PDB entry 3TZE | X-ray diffraction, 2.60 A resolution | chains A and B

[Chain A (and B)]
Molecule: Tryptophanyl-tRNA synthetase
Source organism: Encephalitozoon cuniculi
Notes: EC 6.1.1.2; chain B of this document is another copy of the same molecule, construct and numbering; everything in this record applies to it too
UniProt: O96771 (SYW_ENCCU); residue numbers follow UniProt; this construct covers 1-385
Chain sequence (406 residues; numbered -20 to 385; the number before each row is that of its first residue; numbers below 1 keep their minus sign (Met-20 is residue -20)):
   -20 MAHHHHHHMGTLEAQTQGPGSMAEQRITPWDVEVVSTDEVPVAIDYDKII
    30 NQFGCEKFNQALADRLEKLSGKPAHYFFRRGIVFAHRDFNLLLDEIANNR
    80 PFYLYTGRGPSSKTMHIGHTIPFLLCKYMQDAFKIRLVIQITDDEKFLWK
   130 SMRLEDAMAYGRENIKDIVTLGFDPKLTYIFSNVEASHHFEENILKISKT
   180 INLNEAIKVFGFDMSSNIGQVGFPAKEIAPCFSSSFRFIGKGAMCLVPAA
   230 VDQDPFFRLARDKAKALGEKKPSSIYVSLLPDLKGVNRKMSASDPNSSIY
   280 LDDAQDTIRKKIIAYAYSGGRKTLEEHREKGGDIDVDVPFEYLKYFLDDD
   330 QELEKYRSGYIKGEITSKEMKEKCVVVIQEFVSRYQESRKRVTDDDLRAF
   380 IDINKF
Not modelled in the structure: -20 to 18, 303-309 (chain B: -20 to 23, 267-273, 298-311, 384-385)
Construct notes: expression tag (-20 to 0); engineered mutation Thr149 (Ala in O96771)
Ion coordination: K+: Ser212, Phe215, Ile218
Residues lining bound ligands: tryptophan (TRP): Tyr84, Thr85, Gly86, Arg87, Gly88, Gln119, Thr121, Glu124, Glu206, Val226, Pro227, Ala228, Gln232, Phe236
Swiss-Prot annotation at these positions:
  - motif: Pro89 to His98 ('HIGH' region), Lys268 to Ser272 ('KMSKS' region)
Reported in the primary citation:
  - binding site for tryptophan: Tyr84, Gln119, Glu124

[How chain A and chain B interact]
Residue-residue contacts - 58 pairs, chain A then chain B:
  Phe126(A) - Leu174(B)
  Phe126(A) - Lys178(B)  hydrogen bond (backbone-side chain)
  Lys129(A) - Lys178(B)  hydrogen bond (backbone-side chain)
  Met131(A) - Lys178(B)  hydrogen bond (backbone-side chain)
  Leu133(A) - Glu171(B)
  Leu133(A) - Leu174(B)  hydrophobic
  Glu134(A) - Lys175(B)  salt bridge
  Val163(A) - Glu170(B)
  Val163(A) - Leu174(B)  hydrophobic
  His167(A) - His167(B)  hydrogen bond
  Glu170(A) - Val163(B)
  Glu171(A) - Leu133(B)
  Leu174(A) - Asp123(B)
  Leu174(A) - Phe126(B)
  Leu174(A) - Leu127(B)
  Leu174(A) - Val163(B)  hydrophobic
  Lys175(A) - Phe126(B)
  Ser177(A) - Asn196(B)
  Ser177(A) - Ile197(B)
  Ser177(A) - Gly198(B)
  Lys178(A) - Phe126(B)  hydrogen bond (side chain-backbone)
  Lys178(A) - Leu127(B)
  Lys178(A) - Lys129(B)  hydrogen bond (side chain-backbone)
  Lys178(A) - Asn196(B)
  Ile180(A) - Asn196(B)
  Ile180(A) - Ile197(B)  hydrogen bond (backbone-backbone)
  Asn181(A) - Met193(B)
  Asn181(A) - Ser194(B)
  Asn181(A) - Ser195(B)
  Asn181(A) - Asn196(B)
  Leu182(A) - Leu182(B)  hydrophobic
  Leu182(A) - Asp192(B)
  Leu182(A) - Met193(B)
  Leu182(A) - Ser195(B)  hydrogen bond (backbone-backbone)
  Leu182(A) - Val200(B)  hydrophobic
  Asn183(A) - Met193(B)  hydrogen bond (backbone-backbone)
  Ala185(A) - Ile197(B)  hydrophobic
  Asp192(A) - Leu182(B)
  Met193(A) - Asn181(B)
  Met193(A) - Leu182(B)  hydrogen bond (backbone-backbone)
  Met193(A) - Asn183(B)  hydrogen bond (backbone-backbone)
  Met193(A) - Ile186(B)  hydrophobic
  Ser194(A) - Asn181(B)
  Ser195(A) - Asn181(B)
  Ser195(A) - Leu182(B)  hydrogen bond (backbone-backbone)
  Asn196(A) - Ser177(B)
  Asn196(A) - Lys178(B)
  Asn196(A) - Ile180(B)
  Asn196(A) - Asn181(B)
  Ile197(A) - Ser177(B)  hydrogen bond (backbone-backbone)
  Ile197(A) - Ile180(B)  hydrogen bond (backbone-backbone)
  Ile197(A) - Ala185(B)  hydrophobic
  Ile197(A) - Val200(B)
  Gly198(A) - Ser177(B)
  Val200(A) - Leu182(B)  hydrophobic
  Val200(A) - Ile197(B)
  Gly201(A) - Ile197(B)
  Lys205(A) - Glu170(B)  salt bridge
Other interface residues (no listed pair), chain A (35 interface residues in all): Asp123, Leu127, Ser130, Met137, Ser166, Ile186, Ala204
Other interface residues (no listed pair), chain B (32 interface residues in all): Met131, Met137, Ser166, Gly201, Ala204

[Summary]
35 residues of chain A and 32 residues of chain B are in contact, with 14 hydrogen bonds and 2 salt bridges.
Polar contacts include Glu134(A)-Lys175(B), Lys205(A)-Glu170(B) and Phe126(A)-Lys178(B). Chain A binds
tryptophan. Ser212(A), Phe215(A) and Ile218(A) form the K+ site. From the paper: a binding site for tryptophan
at Tyr84(A), Gln119(A) and Glu124(A).
Chain A and chain B are both Tryptophanyl-tRNA synthetase (Encephalitozoon cuniculi); the structure, Crystal
structure of a tryptophanyl-tRNA synthetase from Encephalitozoon cuniculi bound to tryptophan, was determined
by X-ray diffraction together with 4GRI, 4G6Z, 4EX5, 4E51 and 3SP1 from the same study.
